Entry 4D44 (X-ray diffraction, 1.80 A resolution); this record covers chains E and G of the 4 polymer chains in the assembly.

Chain E (and G):
Molecule: Enoyl-[acyl-carrier-protein] reductase [NADPH]
Source organism: Staphylococcus aureus SUBSP. aureus N315
Notes: EC 1.3.1.10, 1.3.1.39; chain G of this document is another copy of the same molecule, construct and numbering; everything in this record applies to it too
UniProtKB: Q7A6D8 (Q7A6D8_STAAN); residues 1-256 here = UniProt positions 1-256
Chain sequence (282 residues; each row starts with the number of its first residue; numbers below 1 keep their minus sign (Met-25 is residue -25)):
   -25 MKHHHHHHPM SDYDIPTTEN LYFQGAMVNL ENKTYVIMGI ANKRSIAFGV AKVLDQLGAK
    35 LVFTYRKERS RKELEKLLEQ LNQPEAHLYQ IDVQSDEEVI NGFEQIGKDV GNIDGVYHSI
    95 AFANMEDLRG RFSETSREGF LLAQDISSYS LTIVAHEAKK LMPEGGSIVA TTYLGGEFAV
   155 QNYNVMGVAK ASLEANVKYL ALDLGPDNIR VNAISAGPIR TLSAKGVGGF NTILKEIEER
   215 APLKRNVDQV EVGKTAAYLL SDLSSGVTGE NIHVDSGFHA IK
Disordered / not traced: -25 to 2
Construct notes: expression tag (-25 to 0); engineered mutation Val2 (Leu in Q7A6D8)
Ligand contacts:
  - glutamic acid (GLU): Arg103, Gly202, Gly203, Phe204, Asn205, Thr206
  - NADP (JA3; 5-ethyl-4-fluoro-2-[(2-fluoropyridin-3-yl)oxy]phenol): Ala95, Phe96, Ala97, Leu102, Tyr147, Tyr157, Met160, Lys164, Pro192, Ile193, Ser197, Ala198, Val201, Phe204, Ile207
  - NADP (NAP; NADP nicotinamide-adenine-dinucleotide phosphate): Gly13, Ile14, Ala15, Ser19, Ile20, Ala21, Arg40, Lys41, Ser44, Ile65, Asp66, Val67, Gln68, Ser93, Ile94, Ala95, Phe96, Ile120, Thr145, Thr146, Tyr147, Tyr157, Lys164, Ala190, Gly191, Pro192, Ile193, Thr195, Leu196, Ser197, Phe204
Reported in the primary citation:
  - binding site for NADP: Tyr157, Ala198, Phe204
  - catalytic residues: Tyr147 (proposed by the authors, not directly observed)
  - mutagenesis - Y147F (4-fold), S189A, D249A (>10,000-fold): decreased catalytic activity
  - mutagenesis - Y147F: unchanged binding to TS analogue

How chain E and chain G interact:
Residue-residue contacts (28):
  Leu148(E) with Lys256(G)
  Phe152(E) with Phe152(G), hydrophobic; His253(G); Ala254(G); Ile255(G); Lys256(G)
  Ala153(E) with Ala254(G), hydrogen bond (backbone-backbone); Ile255(G); Lys256(G), hydrogen bond (backbone-backbone)
  Val154(E) with Lys256(G)
  Gln155(E) with Lys218(G)
  Glu210(E) with Arg214(G), salt bridge
  Arg214(E) with Gln155(G); Glu210(G), salt bridge
  Phe252(E) with Lys256(G), hydrogen bond (backbone-side chain)
  His253(E) with Phe152(G)
  Ala254(E) with Phe152(G); Ala153(G), hydrogen bond (backbone-backbone)
  Ile255(E) with Phe152(G); Ala153(G); Lys256(G), hydrogen bond (backbone-side chain)
  Lys256(E) with Leu148(G); Phe152(G); Ala153(G), hydrogen bond (backbone-backbone); Val154(G); Phe252(G), hydrogen bond (side chain-backbone); Ile255(G), hydrogen bond (side chain-backbone); Lys256(G)

Summary:
Chain E and chain G form an interface of 12 and 13 residues respectively; the contacts include 8 hydrogen
bonds and 2 salt bridges. Polar contacts include Glu210(E)-Arg214(G), Phe252(E)-Lys256(G) and
Ile255(E)-Lys256(G). Bound to chain E: NADP and glutamic acid. From the paper: the catalytic residue
Tyr147(E); Y147F, S189A and D249A of chain E reduce catalytic activity.
Chain E and chain G are both Enoyl-[acyl-carrier-protein] reductase [NADPH] (Staphylococcus aureus SUBSP.
aureus N315); the structure, Crystal structure of S. aureus FabI in complex with NADP and 5-ethyl-
4-fluoro-2-((2-fluoropyridin-3-yl)oxy)phenol, was determined by X-ray diffraction together with 4D41, 4D42,
4D43, 4D45 and 4D46 from the same study.
